Entry 8EMH (electron microscopy, 3.63 A resolution); this record covers chains K and P of the 14 polymer chains in the assembly.

Chain K:
Molecule: Protease Lon-related BREX system protein BrxL
Organism: Acinetobacter sp. NEB 394
UniProtKB: A0A7H8SL14 (A0A7H8SL14_9GAMM); residue numbers follow UniProt; this construct covers 1-679
Amino-acid sequence (679 residues; each row starts with the number of its first residue):
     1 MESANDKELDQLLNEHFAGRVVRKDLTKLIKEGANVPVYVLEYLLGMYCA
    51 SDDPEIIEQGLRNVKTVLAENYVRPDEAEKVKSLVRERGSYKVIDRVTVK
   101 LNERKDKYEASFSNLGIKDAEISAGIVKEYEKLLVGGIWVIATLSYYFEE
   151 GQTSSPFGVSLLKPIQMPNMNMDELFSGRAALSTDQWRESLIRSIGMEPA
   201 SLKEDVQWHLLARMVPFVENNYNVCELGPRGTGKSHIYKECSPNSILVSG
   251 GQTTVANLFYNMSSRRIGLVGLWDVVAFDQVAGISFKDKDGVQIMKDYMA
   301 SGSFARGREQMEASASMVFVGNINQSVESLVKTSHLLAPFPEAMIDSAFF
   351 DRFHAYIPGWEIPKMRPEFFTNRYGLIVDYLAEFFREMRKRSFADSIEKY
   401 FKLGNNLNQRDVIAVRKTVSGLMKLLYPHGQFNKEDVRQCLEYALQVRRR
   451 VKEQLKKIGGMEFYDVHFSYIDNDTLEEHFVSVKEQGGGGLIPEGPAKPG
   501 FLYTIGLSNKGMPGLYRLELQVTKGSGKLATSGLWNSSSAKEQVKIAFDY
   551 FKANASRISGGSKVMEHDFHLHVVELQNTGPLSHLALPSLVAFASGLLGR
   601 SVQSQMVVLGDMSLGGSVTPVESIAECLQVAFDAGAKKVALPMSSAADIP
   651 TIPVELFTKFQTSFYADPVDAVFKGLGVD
Not modelled in the structure: 1-3, 486-495, 678-679
Construct notes: conflict Gln280 (Glu in A0A7H8SL14)
Reported in the primary citation:
  - binding site for the 64-nt DNA strand: Ser264, Lys287
  - mutagenesis - R104A, L134W, S264A/R265A, K287A: decreased binding to dsDNA
  - mutagenesis - Q661W (3.3-fold): increased catalytic activity
  - mutagenesis - T658W: unchanged catalytic activity
  - mutagenesis - L134W: abolished catalytic activity on dsDNA
  - mutagenesis - Q661W: unchanged binding to DNA
  - mutagenesis - Q661W: decreased binding to dsDNA (in the presence of ATP)

Chain P:
Molecule: 63-nt DNA strand
Sequence (63 nucleotides; each row starts with the number of its first residue):
     1 CAGTCGATCGATAAAGGGGCCCTTTCTTAGTCGATCGAATTAAGGGCCCT
    51 TTAGTGTAGCGCG

Chain K / chain P interface:
Residue-residue contacts (8):
  Thr254(K) - DC20(P)  phosphate contact
  Ala256(K) - DG19(P)  phosphate contact
  Ala256(K) - DC20(P)  phosphate contact
  Met262(K) - DG18(P)  sugar contact
  Met262(K) - DG19(P)  phosphate contact
  Lys287(K) - DC20(P)  hydrogen bond to the phosphate
  Lys287(K) - DC21(P)  salt bridge to the phosphate
  Asp288(K) - DC20(P)  phosphate contact
Interface residues without a listed pair, chain K (7 interface residues in all): Tyr260, Asn261

Overview:
Chain K and chain P form an interface of 7 and 4 residues respectively, with 1 hydrogen bond and 1 salt
bridge. Among the polar pairs are Lys287(K)-DC20(P) and Lys287(K)-DC21(P). The paper reports a binding site
for the 64-nt DNA strand at Ser264(K) and Lys287(K); R104A, L134W and S264A/R265A of chain K, among others,
reduce binding to dsDNA; 6 substitutions were tested in all.
Chain K is Protease Lon-related BREX system protein BrxL (Acinetobacter sp. NEB 394) and chain P is a 63-nt
DNA strand; the structure, CryoEM characterization of a unique AAA+ BrxL phage restriction factor, was
determined by electron microscopy (same publication as 8EIL and 8EMC).
